Entry 9EBN (electron microscopy, 3.44 A resolution); this record covers chains B and N of the 5 polymer chains in the assembly.

== Chain B ==
Protein: Guanine nucleotide-binding protein G(I)/G(S)/G(T) subunit beta-1
Source organism: Homo sapiens
UniProtKB: P62873 (GBB1_HUMAN); residues 2-340 here = UniProt positions 2-340
Sequence (340 residues; each row starts with the number of its first residue):
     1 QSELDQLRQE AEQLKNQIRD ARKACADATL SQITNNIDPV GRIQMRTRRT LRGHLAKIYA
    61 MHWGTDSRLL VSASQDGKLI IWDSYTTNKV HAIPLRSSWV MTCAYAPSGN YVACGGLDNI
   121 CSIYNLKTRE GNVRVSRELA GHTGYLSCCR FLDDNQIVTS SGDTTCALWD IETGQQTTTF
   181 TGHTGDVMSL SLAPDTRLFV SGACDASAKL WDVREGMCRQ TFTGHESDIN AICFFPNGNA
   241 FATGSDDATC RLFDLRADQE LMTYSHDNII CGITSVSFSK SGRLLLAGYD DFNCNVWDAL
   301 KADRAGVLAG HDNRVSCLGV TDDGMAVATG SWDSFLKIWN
Unresolved in the structure: 1-3
Construct notes: expression tag (1)

== Chain N ==
Protein: Nanobody35
Source organism: Lama glama
Notes: antibody fragment or engineered binder
Sequence (128 residues; row label = number of the first residue in the row):
     1 QVQLQESGGG LVQPGGSLRL SCAASGFTFS NYKMNWVRQA PGKGLEWVSD ISQSGASISY
    61 TGSVKGRFTI SRDNAKNTLY LQMNSLKPED TAVYYCARCP APFTRDCFDV TSTTYAYRGQ
   121 GTQVTVSS
Unresolved in the structure: 1, 127-128
Disulfide bonds: Cys22-Cys96, Cys99-Cys107

== How chain B and chain N interact ==
Contacting residue pairs - 6 pairs, chain B then chain N:
  Glu226(B) with Val2(N); Tyr32(N), hydrogen bond; Arg98(N), hydrogen bond (backbone-side chain)
  Ser227(B) with Pro100(N), hydrogen bond (side chain-backbone); Tyr117(N)
  Asp228(B) with Tyr117(N), hydrogen bond
Other interface residues (no listed pair), chain B (9 interface residues in all): Arg8, Thr184, Cys204, Asp205, Ala206, Ile270
Other interface residues (no listed pair), chain N (13 interface residues in all): Gly26, Phe27, Thr28, Ala101, Phe103, Thr114, Ala116, Gln120

== Summary ==
9 residues of chain B and 13 residues of chain N are in contact, with 4 hydrogen bonds. Polar pairs include
Glu226(B)-Tyr32(N), Glu226(B)-Arg98(N) and Ser227(B)-Pro100(N).
Chain B is Guanine nucleotide-binding protein G(I)/G(S)/G(T) subunit beta-1 (Homo sapiens) and chain N is
Nanobody35 (Lama glama); the structure, Peptide 1 (GLP-1 (Aib16, ACPC18)) bound to GLP-1R/Gs complex, was
determined by electron microscopy together with 9EBO and 9EBQ from the same study.
